PDB entry 8TPX | electron microscopy, 3.40 A resolution | chains A and L of the 5 polymer chains in the assembly

== Chain A ==
Name: EryAII, 6-deoxyerythronolide-B synthase EryA3, modules 5 and 6
Organism: Saccharopolyspora erythraea
Notes: EC 2.3.1.94; fragment: DEBS Module 3
UniProtKB: Q5UNP5 (Q5UNP5_SACER); residues 3-1466 here correspond to UniProt positions 2-1465 (UniProt number = residue number - 1)
Chain sequence (1766 residues; each row starts with the number of its first residue; numbering starts at 0):
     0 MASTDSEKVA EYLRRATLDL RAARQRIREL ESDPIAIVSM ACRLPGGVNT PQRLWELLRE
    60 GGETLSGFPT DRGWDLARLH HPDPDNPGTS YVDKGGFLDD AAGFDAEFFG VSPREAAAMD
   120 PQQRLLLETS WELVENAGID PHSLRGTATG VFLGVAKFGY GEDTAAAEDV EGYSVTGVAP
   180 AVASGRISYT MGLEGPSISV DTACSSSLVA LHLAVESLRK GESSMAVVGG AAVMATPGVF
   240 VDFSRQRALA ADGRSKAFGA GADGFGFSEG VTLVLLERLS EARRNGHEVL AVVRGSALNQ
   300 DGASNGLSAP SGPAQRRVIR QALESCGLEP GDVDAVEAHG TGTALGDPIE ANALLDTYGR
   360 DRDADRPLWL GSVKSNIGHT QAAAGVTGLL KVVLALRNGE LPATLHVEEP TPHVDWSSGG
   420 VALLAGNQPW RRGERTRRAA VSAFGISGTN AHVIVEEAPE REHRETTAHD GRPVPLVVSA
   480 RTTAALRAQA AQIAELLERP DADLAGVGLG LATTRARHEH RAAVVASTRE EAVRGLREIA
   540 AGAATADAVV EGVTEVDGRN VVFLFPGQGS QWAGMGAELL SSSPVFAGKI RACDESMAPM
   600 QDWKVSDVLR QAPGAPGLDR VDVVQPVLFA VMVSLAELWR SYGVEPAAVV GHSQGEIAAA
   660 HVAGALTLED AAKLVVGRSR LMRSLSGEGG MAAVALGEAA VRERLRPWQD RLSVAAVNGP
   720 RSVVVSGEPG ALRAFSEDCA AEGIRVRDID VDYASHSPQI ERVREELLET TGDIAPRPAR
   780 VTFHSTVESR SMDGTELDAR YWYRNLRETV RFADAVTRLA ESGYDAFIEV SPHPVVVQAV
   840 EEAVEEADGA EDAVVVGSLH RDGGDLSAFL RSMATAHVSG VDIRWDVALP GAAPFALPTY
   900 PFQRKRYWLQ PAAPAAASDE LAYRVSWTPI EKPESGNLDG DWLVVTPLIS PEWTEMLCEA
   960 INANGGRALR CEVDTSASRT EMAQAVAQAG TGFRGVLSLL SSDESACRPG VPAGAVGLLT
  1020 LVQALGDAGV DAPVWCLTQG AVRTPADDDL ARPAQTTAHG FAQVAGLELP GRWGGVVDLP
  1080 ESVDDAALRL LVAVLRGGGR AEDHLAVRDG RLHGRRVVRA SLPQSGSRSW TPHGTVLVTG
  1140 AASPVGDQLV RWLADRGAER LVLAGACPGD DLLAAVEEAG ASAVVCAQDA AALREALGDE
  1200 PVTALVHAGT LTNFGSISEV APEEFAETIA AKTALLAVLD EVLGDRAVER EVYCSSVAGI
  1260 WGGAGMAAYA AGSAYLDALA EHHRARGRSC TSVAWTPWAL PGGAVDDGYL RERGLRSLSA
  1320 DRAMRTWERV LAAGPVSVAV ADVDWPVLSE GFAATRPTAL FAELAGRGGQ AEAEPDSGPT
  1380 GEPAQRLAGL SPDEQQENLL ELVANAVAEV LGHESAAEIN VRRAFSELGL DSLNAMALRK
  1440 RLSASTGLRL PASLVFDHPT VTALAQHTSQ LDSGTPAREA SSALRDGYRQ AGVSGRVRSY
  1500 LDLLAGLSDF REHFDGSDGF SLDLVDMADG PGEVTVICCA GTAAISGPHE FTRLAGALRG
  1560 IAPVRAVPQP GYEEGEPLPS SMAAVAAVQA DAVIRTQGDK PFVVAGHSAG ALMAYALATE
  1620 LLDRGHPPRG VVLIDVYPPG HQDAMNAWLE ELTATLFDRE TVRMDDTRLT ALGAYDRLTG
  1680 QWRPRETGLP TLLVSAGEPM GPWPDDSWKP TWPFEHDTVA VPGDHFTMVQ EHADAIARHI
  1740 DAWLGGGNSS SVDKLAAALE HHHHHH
Unresolved in the structure: 0-2, 163-170, 694-695, 710-712, 911-1765
Differences from the reference sequence: expression tag (0-2); conflict Thr481 (Ser480 in Q5UNP5)
Modified positions: Ser1431 (4'-phosphopanthetheine-serine; 4HH)

== Chain L ==
Name: Antibody Fragment 1B2, Light Chain
Organism: Homo sapiens
Notes: antibody fragment or engineered binder
Chain sequence (236 residues; each row starts with the number of its first residue):
     1 LFAIPLVVPF YSHSALDVVM TQSPLSLPVT PGEPASISCR SSQSLLHSNG YNYLDWYLQK
    61 PGQSPQLLIY LGSNRASGVP DRFSGSGSGT DFTLKISRVE AEDVGVYYCM QSLQTPRLTF
   121 GPGTKVDIKR TVAAPSVFIF PPSDEQLKSG TASVVCLLNN FYPRGAKVQW KVDNALQSGN
   181 SQESVTEQDS KDSTYSLSST LTLSKADYEK HKVYACEVTH QGLSSPVTKS FNRGEC
Unresolved in the structure: 1-16, 173-176, 213-214, 232-236
Disulfides: Cys39-Cys109, Cys156-Cys216

== Interface between chain A and chain L ==
Pairs across the interface (6):
  Arg13(A) - Asn49(L)
  Arg13(A) - Tyr51(L)
  Arg20(A) - Ser73(L)
  Arg23(A) - Arg75(L)  hydrogen bond (side chain-backbone)
  Arg23(A) - Ala76(L)
  Glu328(A) - Arg98(L)  salt bridge
Also at the interface, not in a pair above, chain A (5 interface residues in all): Thr16
Also at the interface, not in a pair above, chain L (8 interface residues in all): Asn74, Ser77

== Summary ==
5 residues of chain A face 8 of chain L across their interface, with 1 hydrogen bond and 1 salt bridge. Among
the polar pairs are Glu328(A)-Arg98(L) and Arg23(A)-Arg75(L).
Chain A is EryAII, 6-deoxyerythronolide-B synthase EryA3, modules 5 and 6 (Saccharopolyspora erythraea) and
chain L is Antibody Fragment 1B2, Light Chain (Homo sapiens); the structure, Crosslinked 6-deoxyerythronolide
B synthase (DEBS) Module 3 in complex with antibody fragment 1B2: trans-oriented 1B2 and ..., was determined
by electron microscopy, deposited together with 8TPW, 8TKO, 8TJN, 8TJO and 8TJP.
